PDB entry 6L8J | X-ray diffraction, 2.40 A resolution | chain A

# Chain A
Molecule: Protein LUTEIN DEFICIENT 5, chloroplastic
Source organism: Arabidopsis thaliana
Notes: EC 1.14.-.-
Reference sequence: Q93VK5 (LUT5_ARATH); residues 78-595 here = UniProt positions 78-595
Amino-acid sequence (519 residues; each row starts with the number of its first residue):
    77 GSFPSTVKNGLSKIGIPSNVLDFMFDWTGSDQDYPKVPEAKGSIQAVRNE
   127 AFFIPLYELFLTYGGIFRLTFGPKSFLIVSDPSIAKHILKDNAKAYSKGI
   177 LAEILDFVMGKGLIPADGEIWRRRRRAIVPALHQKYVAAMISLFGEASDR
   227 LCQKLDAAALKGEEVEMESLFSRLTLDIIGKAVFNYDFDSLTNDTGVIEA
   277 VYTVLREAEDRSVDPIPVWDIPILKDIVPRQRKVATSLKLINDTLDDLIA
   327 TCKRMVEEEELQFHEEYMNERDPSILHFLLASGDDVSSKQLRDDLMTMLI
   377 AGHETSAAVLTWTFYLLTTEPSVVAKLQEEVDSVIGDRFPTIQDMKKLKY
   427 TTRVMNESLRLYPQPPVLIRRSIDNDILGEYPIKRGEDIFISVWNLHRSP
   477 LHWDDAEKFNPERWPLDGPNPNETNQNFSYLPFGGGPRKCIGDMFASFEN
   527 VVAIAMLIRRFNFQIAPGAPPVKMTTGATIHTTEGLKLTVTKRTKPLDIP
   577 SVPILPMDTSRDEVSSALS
Disordered / not traced: 77-127, 296-307, 581-595
Differences from the reference sequence: expression tag (77); engineered mutation Asp290 (Ser in Q93VK5), Leu300 (Trp in Q93VK5), Val304 (Ser in Q93VK5)
Ion coordination: heme Fe near Cys516 (its only coordinating residue here)
Residues lining bound ligands:
  - heme (HEM): Lys174, Leu177, Leu189, Ile190, Trp197, Arg201, Ile255, Thr373, Met374, Ala377, Gly378, Thr381, Ser382, Val385, Leu435, Gln440, Pro441, Leu444, Arg446, Pro508, Phe509, Gly510, Pro513, Arg514, Lys515, Cys516, Ile517, Gly518, Phe521, Ala522, Asn526
  - retinal (RET): Phe128, Phe129, Leu177, Ile180, Leu181, Met185, Ile190, Ser288, Ile292, Ile376, Ala377, Thr381, Pro441, Val443, Ile445, Phe466, Gly553, Ala554, Thr555
UniProt features mapped onto this chain:
  - binding site (heme): Cys516
What the authors report for this chain:
  - mutagenesis - S290D/W300L/S304V: unchanged catalytic activity
  - catalytic residues: Thr381 (proposed by the authors, not directly observed)

# In short
Bound to chain A: heme and retinal. Curated annotation (UniProt) lists heme-binding residue Cys516. The paper
reports the catalytic residue Thr381; S290D/W300L/S304V leave catalytic activity unchanged.
Chain A is Protein LUTEIN DEFICIENT 5, chloroplastic (Arabidopsis thaliana); the structure, Crystal structure
of CYP97A3 mutant S290D/W300L/S304V in complex with retinal, was determined by X-ray diffraction together with
6L8H, 6L8I and 6J95 from the same study.
